Entry 8HSL (electron microscopy, 5.80 A resolution (low resolution: residue-level contacts below are approximate; hydrogen-bond / salt-bridge calls are withheld)); this record covers chains C and D of the 11 polymer chains in the assembly.

== Chain C (and D) ==
Protein: Transcription termination factor Rho
Source organism: Thermus thermophilus HB8
Notes: chain D of this document is another copy of the same molecule, construct and numbering; everything in this record applies to it too
UniProtKB: Q5SJE9 (Q5SJE9_THET8); residues 1-426 here = UniProt positions 1-426
Chain sequence (428 residues; row label = number of the first residue in the row; numbers below 1 keep their minus sign (Gly-1 is residue -1)):
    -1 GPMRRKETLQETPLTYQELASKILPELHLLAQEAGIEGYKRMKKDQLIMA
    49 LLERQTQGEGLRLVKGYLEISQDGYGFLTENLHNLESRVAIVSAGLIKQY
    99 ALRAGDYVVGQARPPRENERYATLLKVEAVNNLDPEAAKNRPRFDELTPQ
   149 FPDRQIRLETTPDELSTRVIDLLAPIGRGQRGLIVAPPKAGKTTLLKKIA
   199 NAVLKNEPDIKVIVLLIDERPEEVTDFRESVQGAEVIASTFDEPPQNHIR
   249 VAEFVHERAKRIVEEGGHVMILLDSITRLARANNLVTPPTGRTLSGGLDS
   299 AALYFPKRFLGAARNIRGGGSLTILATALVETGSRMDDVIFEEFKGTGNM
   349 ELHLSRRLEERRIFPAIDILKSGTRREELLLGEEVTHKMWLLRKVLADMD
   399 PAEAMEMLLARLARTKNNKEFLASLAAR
Disordered / not traced: -1 to 59, 421-426
Sequence notes: expression tag (-1 to 0)
Metal / ion sites: Mg2+: Thr191 (together with ADP)
Residues lining bound ligands:
  - ADP (adenosine-5'-diphosphate): Pro185, Pro186, Lys187, Ala188, Gly189, Lys190, Thr191, Thr192, Lys196, Glu221, Glu357, Phe362
  - beryllium trifluoride (BEF): Pro186, Lys187, Lys190, Thr191, Arg218, Glu221, Leu327

== Chain C / chain D interface ==
Residue-residue contacts (19):
  Lys187(C) with Thr372(D); Arg373(D)
  Arg218(C) with Gly344(D); Arg373(D)
  Glu220(C) with Phe149(D)
  Thr223(C) with Gln148(D)
  Asp240(C) with Tyr302(D)
  Glu241(C) with Tyr302(D)
  Pro242(C) with Tyr302(D)
  Leu283(C) with Ser298(D)
  Pro287(C) with Arg290(D)
  Thr288(C) with Arg290(D)
  Gly289(C) with Arg290(D)
  Arg290(C) with Arg290(D)
  Thr291(C) with Arg290(D)
  Leu296(C) with Arg290(D)
  Asp297(C) with Arg290(D)
  Thr330(C) with Glu340(D)
  Arg360(C) with Trp388(D)
Also at the interface, not in a pair above, chain C (22 interface residues in all): Glu221, Phe239, Arg276, Arg279, Arg333
Also at the interface, not in a pair above, chain D (17 interface residues in all): Pro147, Arg179, Ser293, Arg306, Gly309, Arg312, Glu341

== In short ==
The interface between chain C and chain D involves 22 residues on one side and 17 on the other. Bound to chain
C: ADP and beryllium trifluoride.
Chain C and chain D are both Transcription termination factor Rho (Thermus thermophilus HB8); the structure,
Thermus thermophilus RNA polymerase bound with an inverted Rho hexamer, was determined by electron microscopy,
deposited together with 8HSG, 8HSH, 8HSJ and 8HSR.
